8PSZ - chains B and S of the 7 polymer chains in the assembly; structure by electron microscopy, 2.42 A resolution.

== Chain B ==
Name: Putative PB1
Organism: Tilapia lake virus
UniProtKB: A0A1Y9SHW4 (A0A1Y9SHW4_9VIRU); residue numbers follow UniProt; this construct covers 1-519
Sequence (519 residues; numbered 1 to 519; the number before each row is that of its first residue):
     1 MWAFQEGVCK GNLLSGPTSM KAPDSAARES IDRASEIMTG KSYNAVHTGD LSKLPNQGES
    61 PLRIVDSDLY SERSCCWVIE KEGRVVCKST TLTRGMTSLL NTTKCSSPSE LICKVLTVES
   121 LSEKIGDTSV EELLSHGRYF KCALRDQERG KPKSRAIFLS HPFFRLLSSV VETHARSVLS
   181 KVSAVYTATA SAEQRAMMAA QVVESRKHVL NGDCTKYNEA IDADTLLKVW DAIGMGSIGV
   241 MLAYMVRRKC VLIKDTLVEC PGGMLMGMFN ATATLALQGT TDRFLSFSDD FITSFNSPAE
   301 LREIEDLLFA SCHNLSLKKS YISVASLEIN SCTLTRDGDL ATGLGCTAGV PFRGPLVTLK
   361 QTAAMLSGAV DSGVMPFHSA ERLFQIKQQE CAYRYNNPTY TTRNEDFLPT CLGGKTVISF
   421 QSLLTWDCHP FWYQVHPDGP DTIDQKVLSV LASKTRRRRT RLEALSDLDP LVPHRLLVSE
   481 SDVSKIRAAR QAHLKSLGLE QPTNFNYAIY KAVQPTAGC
Not modelled in the structure: 457-458, 516-519
Ion coordination: Mg2+ site 1: Gly212, Asp213, Asp290; Mg2+ site 2: Asp213, Cys214 (together with A0I)
Small-molecule neighbours: A0I ([(2R,3S,4R,5R)-5-(4-azanyl-2-oxidanylidene-pyrimidin-1-yl)-3,4-bis(oxidanyl)oxolan-2-yl]methoxy-N-[oxidanyl(phosphonooxy)phosphoryl]phosphonamidic acid): Arg145, Glu148, Lys151, Arg155, Asp213, Cys214, Thr215, Lys216, Tyr217, Asn218, Glu219, Met266, Gly267, Asn270, Ser288, Asp289, Ser316, Lys318, Lys319
What the authors report for this chain:
  - specificity-determining residues: Asn270 (proposed by the authors, not directly observed)

== Chain S ==
Molecule: 5' vRNA end - vRNA loop
Sequence (40 nucleotides; numbered 1 to 40; the number before each row is that of its first residue):
     1 GCAAAUCUUU CUCACGUCCU GACUUGUGAG UAAAAUUUGG
Not modelled in the structure: 1-27

== How chain B and chain S interact ==
Residue-residue contacts - 31 pairs, chain B then chain S:
  Arg73(B) - G30(S)  salt bridge to the phosphate
  Arg73(B) - U31(S)  phosphate contact
  Ser74(B) - A29(S)  hydrogen bond to the phosphate
  Ser74(B) - G30(S)  hydrogen bond to the phosphate
  Ala143(B) - G28(S)  sugar contact
  Leu144(B) - G28(S)  hydrogen bond to the base
  Leu144(B) - A29(S)  sugar contact
  Arg145(B) - G30(S)  hydrogen bond to the base
  Ile157(B) - A29(S)  sugar contact
  Ile157(B) - G30(S)  base contact
  Phe158(B) - G30(S)  hydrogen bond to the sugar
  Leu159(B) - G30(S)  sugar contact
  Arg165(B) - U31(S)  sugar contact
  Arg176(B) - A33(S)  salt bridge to the phosphate
  Ala188(B) - A33(S)  sugar contact
  Thr189(B) - A33(S)  hydrogen bond to the sugar
  Thr189(B) - A34(S)  sugar contact
  Ala190(B) - A33(S)  hydrogen bond to the sugar
  Ser191(B) - A34(S)  sugar contact
  Met266(B) - G30(S)  hydrogen bond to the base
  Gly267(B) - U31(S)  hydrogen bond to the sugar
  Met268(B) - U31(S)  sugar contact
  Asn270(B) - U31(S)  hydrogen bond to the base
  Asn270(B) - A32(S)  hydrogen bond to the sugar
  Pro437(B) - U36(S)  sugar contact
  Asp438(B) - U36(S)  phosphate contact
  Asp438(B) - U37(S)  sugar contact
  Gly439(B) - U37(S)  phosphate contact
  Asp441(B) - U37(S)  hydrogen bond to the sugar
  Asp441(B) - U38(S)  sugar contact
  Asn504(B) - G40(S)  phosphate contact
Other interface residues (no listed pair), chain B (29 interface residues in all): Ser19, Asp146, Phe287, Lys360, Pro440, Asn506
Other interface residues (no listed pair), chain S (12 interface residues in all): G39

== Overview ==
Chain B and chain S form an interface of 29 and 12 residues respectively, with 12 hydrogen bonds and 2 salt
bridges. Polar pairs include Leu144(B)-G28(S), Arg145(B)-G30(S) and Met266(B)-G30(S). Bound to chain B:
compound A0I. Gly212(B), Asp213(B) and Asp290(B) form the Mg2+ site 1. The paper reports the specificity
determinant Asn270(B).
Here chain B is Putative PB1 (Tilapia lake virus) and chain S is 5' vRNA end - vRNA loop. Entry 8PSZ (Tilapia
Lake Virus polymerase in vRNA elongation state with additional mode B promoter (transcriptase conformation))
was determined by electron microscopy, deposited together with 8PSN, 8PSO, 8PSQ, 8PSS, 8PSU, 8PSX and 6
further entries.
